2IED - chains A and D of the 4 polymer chains in the assembly; structure by X-ray diffraction, 2.14 A resolution.

# Chain A (and D)
Name: Enoyl-[acyl-carrier-protein] reductase [NADH]
Source organism: Mycobacterium tuberculosis
Notes: EC 1.3.1.9; chain D of this document is another copy of the same molecule, construct and numbering; everything in this record applies to it too
UniProt: P0A5Y6 (INHA_MYCTU); residues 2-269 here = UniProt positions 2-269
Chain sequence (268 residues; row label = number of the first residue in the row):
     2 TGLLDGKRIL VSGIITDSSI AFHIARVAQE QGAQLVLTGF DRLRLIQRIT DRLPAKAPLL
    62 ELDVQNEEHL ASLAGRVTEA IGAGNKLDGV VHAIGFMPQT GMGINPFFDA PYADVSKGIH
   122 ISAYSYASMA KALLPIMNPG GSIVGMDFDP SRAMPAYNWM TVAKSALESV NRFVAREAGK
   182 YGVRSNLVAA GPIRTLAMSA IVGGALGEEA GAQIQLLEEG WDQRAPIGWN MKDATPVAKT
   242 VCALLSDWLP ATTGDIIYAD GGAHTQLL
Sequence notes: engineered mutation Ala94 (Ser in P0A5Y6)

# How chain A and chain D interact
Pairs across the interface (80):
  Leu4(A) - Leu4(D)  hydrophobic
  Leu4(A) - Trp249(D)  hydrophobic
  Val28(A) - Trp249(D)  hydrophobic
  Gln32(A) - Trp249(D)
  Arg173(A) - Thr266(D)
  Arg173(A) - Gln267(D)  hydrogen bond (backbone-side chain)
  Ala176(A) - Pro227(D)
  Arg177(A) - Pro227(D)
  Arg177(A) - Gln267(D)  hydrogen bond
  Arg177(A) - Leu269(D)  hydrogen bond (side chain-backbone)
  Gly180(A) - Pro227(D)
  Gly180(A) - Ile228(D)
  Val184(A) - Ile228(D)
  Arg185(A) - Ile228(D)
  Pro227(A) - Ala176(D)
  Pro227(A) - Arg177(D)
  Pro227(A) - Gly180(D)
  Ile228(A) - Gly180(D)
  Ile228(A) - Val184(D)
  Ile228(A) - Arg185(D)
  Ile228(A) - Pro251(D)
  Ile228(A) - Ala252(D)  hydrophobic
  Ile228(A) - Thr254(D)
  Trp230(A) - Ala252(D)  hydrophobic
  Pro237(A) - Pro251(D)  hydrophobic
  Pro237(A) - Ala252(D)  hydrophobic
  Lys240(A) - Asp248(D)  hydrogen bond (side chain-backbone)
  Lys240(A) - Trp249(D)
  Lys240(A) - Pro251(D)
  Thr241(A) - Trp249(D)
  Thr241(A) - Leu250(D)
  Thr241(A) - Pro251(D)
  Cys243(A) - Trp249(D)  hydrophobic
  Ala244(A) - Trp249(D)
  Asp248(A) - Lys240(D)
  Trp249(A) - Leu4(D)
  Trp249(A) - Val28(D)  hydrophobic
  Trp249(A) - Gln32(D)
  Trp249(A) - Lys240(D)
  Trp249(A) - Thr241(D)  hydrogen bond (backbone-backbone)
  Trp249(A) - Ala244(D)
  Leu250(A) - Thr241(D)
  Leu250(A) - Ile258(D)  hydrophobic
  Pro251(A) - Ile228(D)
  Pro251(A) - Pro237(D)  hydrophobic
  Pro251(A) - Thr241(D)
  Ala252(A) - Ile228(D)  hydrophobic
  Ala252(A) - Trp230(D)  hydrophobic
  Ala252(A) - Pro237(D)  hydrophobic
  Ala252(A) - Tyr259(D)
  Ala252(A) - Ala260(D)
  Ala252(A) - Asp261(D)  hydrogen bond (backbone-backbone)
  Ala252(A) - Gly262(D)  hydrogen bond (backbone-backbone)
  Ala252(A) - Gly263(D)  hydrogen bond (backbone-backbone)
  Thr253(A) - Ile258(D)
  Thr253(A) - Tyr259(D)
  Thr253(A) - Ala260(D)
  Thr254(A) - Ile228(D)
  Thr254(A) - Gly263(D)
  Thr254(A) - Thr266(D)
  Gly255(A) - Thr266(D)
  Asp256(A) - Tyr259(D)
  Asp256(A) - His265(D)  salt bridge
  Ile258(A) - Leu250(D)  hydrophobic
  Tyr259(A) - Ala252(D)
  Tyr259(A) - Thr253(D)
  Tyr259(A) - Asp256(D)
  Ala260(A) - Ala252(D)
  Asp261(A) - Ala252(D)  hydrogen bond (backbone-backbone)
  Gly262(A) - Ala252(D)  hydrogen bond (backbone-backbone)
  Gly262(A) - Thr254(D)  hydrogen bond (backbone-side chain)
  Gly263(A) - Ala252(D)  hydrogen bond (backbone-backbone)
  Gly263(A) - Thr254(D)
  His265(A) - Asp256(D)  salt bridge
  Thr266(A) - Arg173(D)
  Thr266(A) - Thr254(D)
  Thr266(A) - Gly255(D)
  Gln267(A) - Arg173(D)  hydrogen bond (side chain-backbone)
  Gln267(A) - Arg177(D)  hydrogen bond
  Leu269(A) - Arg177(D)  hydrogen bond (backbone-side chain)
Other interface residues (no listed pair), chain A (37 interface residues in all): Lys181
Other interface residues (no listed pair), chain D (39 interface residues in all): Lys181, Gly183, Cys243, Leu268

# Summary
Chain A and chain D form an interface of 37 and 39 residues respectively; the contacts include 15 hydrogen
bonds and 2 salt bridges. Polar contacts include Asp256(A)-His265(D), Arg173(A)-Gln267(D) and
Arg177(A)-Gln267(D).
Chain A and chain D are both Enoyl-[acyl-carrier-protein] reductase [NADH] (Mycobacterium tuberculosis); the
structure, CRYSTAL STRUCTURE of ISONIAZID-RESISTANT S94A ENOYL-ACP(COA) REDUCTASE MUTANT ENZYME FROM
MYCOBACTERIUM TUBERCULOSIS UNCOMPLEXED, was determined by X-ray diffraction together with 2IDZ, 2IE0 and 2IEB
from the same study.
